5VHW - chains B and D of the 4 polymer chains in the assembly; structure by electron microscopy, 7.80 A resolution (low resolution: residue-level contacts below are approximate; hydrogen-bond / salt-bridge calls are withheld).

# Chain B (and D)
Protein: Glutamate receptor 2, Germ cell-specific gene 1-like protein
Source organism: Rattus norvegicus
Notes: chain D of this document is another copy of the same molecule, construct and numbering; everything in this record applies to it too
Reference sequence: chimeric construct of P19491, D3ZK93: residues 10-826 from P19491 (GRIA2_RAT), isoform P19491-2 positions 25-841 (UniProt number = residue number + 15); residues 830-1066 from D3ZK93 positions 2-238 (UniProt number = residue number - 828)
Amino-acid sequence (1057 residues; row label = number of the first residue in the row):
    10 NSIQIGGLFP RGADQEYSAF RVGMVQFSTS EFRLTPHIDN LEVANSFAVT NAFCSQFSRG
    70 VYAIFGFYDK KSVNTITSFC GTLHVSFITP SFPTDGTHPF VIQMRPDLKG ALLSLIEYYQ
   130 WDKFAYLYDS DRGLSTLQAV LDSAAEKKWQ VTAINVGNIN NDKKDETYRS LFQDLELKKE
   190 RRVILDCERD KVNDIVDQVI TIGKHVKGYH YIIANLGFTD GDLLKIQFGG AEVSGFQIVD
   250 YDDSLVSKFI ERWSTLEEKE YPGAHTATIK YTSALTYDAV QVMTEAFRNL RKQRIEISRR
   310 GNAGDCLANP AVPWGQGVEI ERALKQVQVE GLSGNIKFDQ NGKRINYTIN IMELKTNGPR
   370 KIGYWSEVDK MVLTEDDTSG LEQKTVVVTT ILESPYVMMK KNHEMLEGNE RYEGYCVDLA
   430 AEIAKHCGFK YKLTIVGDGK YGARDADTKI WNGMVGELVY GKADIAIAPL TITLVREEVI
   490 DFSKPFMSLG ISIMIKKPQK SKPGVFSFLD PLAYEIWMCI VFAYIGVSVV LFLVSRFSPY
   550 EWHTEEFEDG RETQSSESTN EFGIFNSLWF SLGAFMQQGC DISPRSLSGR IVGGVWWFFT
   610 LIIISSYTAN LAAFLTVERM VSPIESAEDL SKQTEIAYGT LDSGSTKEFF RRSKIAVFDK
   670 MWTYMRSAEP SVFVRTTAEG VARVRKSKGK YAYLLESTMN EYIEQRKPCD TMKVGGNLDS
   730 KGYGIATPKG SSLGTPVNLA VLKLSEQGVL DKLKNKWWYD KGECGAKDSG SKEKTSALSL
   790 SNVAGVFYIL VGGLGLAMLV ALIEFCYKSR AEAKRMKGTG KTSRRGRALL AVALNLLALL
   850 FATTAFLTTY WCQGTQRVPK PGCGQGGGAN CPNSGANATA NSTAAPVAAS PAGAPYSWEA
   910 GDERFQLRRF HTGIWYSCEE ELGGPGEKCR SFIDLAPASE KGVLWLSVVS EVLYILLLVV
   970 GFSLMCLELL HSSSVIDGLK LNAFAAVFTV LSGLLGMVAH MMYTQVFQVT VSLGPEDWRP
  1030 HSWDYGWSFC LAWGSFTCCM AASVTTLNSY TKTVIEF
Not modelled in the structure: 545-572, 818-1066
Sequence notes: conflict Glu241 (Asn256 in P19491), Leu382 (Val397 in P19491), Glu384 (Gly405 in P19491), Asp385 (Asn406 in P19491), Gln392 (Asn413 in P19491); linker (827-829)
UniProt features mapped onto this chain:
  - glycosylation: Asn355 (N-linked (GlcNAc...) asparagine)
Disulfides: Cys63-Cys315, Cys718-Cys773
Ligand contacts:
  - N-acetylglucosamine (NAG; 2-acetamido-2-deoxy-beta-D-glucopyranose): Gln337, Asn344, Lys346, Asn355
  - ZK1 ({[7-morpholin-4-yl-2,3-dioxo-6-(trifluoromethyl)-3,4-dihydroquinoxalin-1(2H)-yl]methyl}phosphonic acid): Glu402, Tyr450, Pro478, Leu479, Thr480, Arg485, Gly653, Ser654, Thr655, Thr686, Glu705, Met708, Tyr732

# Interface between chain B and chain D
Contacting residue pairs (15):
  Arg178(B) - Phe237(D)
  Ile209(B) - Ile209(D)
  Ile209(B) - His214(D)
  Thr210(B) - Phe237(D)
  Thr210(B) - Gly238(D)
  Ile211(B) - Phe237(D)
  Gly212(B) - Val215(D)
  His214(B) - Ile209(D)
  His214(B) - Gly212(D)
  Val215(B) - Gly212(D)
  Val215(B) - Val215(D)
  Phe237(B) - Arg178(D)
  Phe237(B) - Thr210(D)
  Phe237(B) - Ile211(D)
  Gly238(B) - Thr210(D)
Interface residues without a listed pair, chain B (10 interface residues in all): Lys234

# Summary
The interface between chain B and chain D involves 10 residues on one side and 9 on the other. Ligands of
chain B: compound ZK1 and N-acetylglucosamine.
Chain B and chain D are both Glutamate receptor 2, Germ cell-specific gene 1-like protein (Rattus norvegicus);
the structure, GluA2-0xGSG1L bound to ZK, was determined by electron microscopy together with 5VHX, 5VHY and
5VHZ from the same study.
